PDB entry 2WBD | X-ray diffraction, 2.40 A resolution | chains C and D of the 4 polymer chains in the assembly

[Chain C (and D)]
Protein: Fructose-1,6-bisphosphatase 1
From: Homo sapiens
Notes: EC 3.1.3.11; chain D of this document is another copy of the same molecule, construct and numbering; everything in this record applies to it too
UniProt: P09467 (F16P1_HUMAN); residues 0-337 here correspond to UniProt positions 1-338 (UniProt number = residue number + 1)
Chain sequence (338 residues; each row starts with the number of its first residue; numbering starts at 0):
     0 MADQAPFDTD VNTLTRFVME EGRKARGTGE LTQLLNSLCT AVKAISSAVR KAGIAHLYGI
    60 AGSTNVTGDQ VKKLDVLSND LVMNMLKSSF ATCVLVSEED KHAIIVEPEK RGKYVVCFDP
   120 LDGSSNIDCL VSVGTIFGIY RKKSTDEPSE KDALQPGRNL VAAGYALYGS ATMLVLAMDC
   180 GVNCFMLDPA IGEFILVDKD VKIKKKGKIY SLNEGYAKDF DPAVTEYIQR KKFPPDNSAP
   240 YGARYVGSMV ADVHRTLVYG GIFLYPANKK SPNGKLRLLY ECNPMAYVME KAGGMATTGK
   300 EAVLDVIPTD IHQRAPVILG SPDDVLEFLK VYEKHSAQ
Disordered / not traced: 0-8, 62-71, 337
Small-molecule neighbours:
  - RO5 (N-[(5-bromo-1,3-thiazol-2-yl)carbamoyl]-3-ethylbenzenesulfonamide), molecule 1: Val17, Met18, Glu20, Gly21, Arg22, Ala24, Gly26, Thr27, Gly28, Glu29, Leu30, Thr31, Leu34, Met177
  - RO5, molecule 2: Thr27, Gly28, Thr31, Gln32
Swiss-Prot annotation at these positions:
  - binding site (AMP): Val17 to Gly21, Thr27 to Thr31, Lys112, Tyr113, Arg140
  - binding site (Mg(2+)): Asp68, Glu97, Asp118, Leu120, Asp121, Glu280
  - binding site (substrate): Asp121 to Ser124, Asn212 to Tyr215, Arg243 to Met248, Tyr264, Lys274 to Arg276
  - modified residue: Ala1 (N-acetylalanine), Lys150 (N6-succinyllysine), Tyr215 (Phosphotyrosine), Tyr244 (Phosphotyrosine), Tyr264 (Phosphotyrosine)

[Chain C / chain D interface]
Contacting residue pairs (114):
  Val10(C) with Tyr57(D); Gly58(D); Ile59(D), hydrophobic
  Val48(C) with Ser169(D); Ala170(D)
  Arg49(C) with Arg49(D); Gly168(D), hydrogen bond (side chain-backbone); Ser169(D), hydrogen bond (side chain-backbone); Leu186(D); Pro188(D)
  Lys50(C) with Ala170(D); Met185(D); Asp187(D); Pro188(D)
  Ala51(C) with Asp187(D); Pro188(D)
  Gly52(C) with Asp187(D), hydrogen bond (backbone-side chain); Ala189(D)
  Ile53(C) with Met185(D), hydrophobic; Asp187(D), hydrogen bond (backbone-side chain)
  Ala54(C) with Asp187(D), hydrogen bond (backbone-side chain); Ile190(D), hydrophobic; Ile194(D), hydrophobic
  Tyr57(C) with Val10(D); Ile194(D), hydrophobic; Val196(D)
  Gly58(C) with Val10(D)
  Ile59(C) with Val10(D); Ile190(D), hydrophobic
  Ser124(C) with Tyr258(D)
  Asn125(C) with Arg243(D); Tyr258(D), hydrogen bond (backbone-side chain)
  Ile126(C) with Ser169(D)
  Asp127(C) with Tyr258(D), hydrogen bond
  Cys128(C) with His253(D); Arg254(D); Tyr258(D), hydrophobic
  Leu129(C) with Gly168(D); Ser169(D), hydrogen bond (backbone-backbone); Ala170(D), hydrophobic; Met172(D), hydrophobic; Met185(D), hydrophobic
  Val130(C) with Ser169(D)
  Leu166(C) with Cys128(D)
  Tyr167(C) with Ser169(D)
  Gly168(C) with Arg49(D), hydrogen bond (backbone-side chain); Leu129(D); Gly168(D)
  Ser169(C) with Val48(D); Arg49(D), hydrogen bond (backbone-side chain); Leu129(D), hydrogen bond (backbone-backbone); Val130(D); Tyr167(D)
  Ala170(C) with Val48(D); Arg49(D); Lys50(D); Leu129(D)
  Met172(C) with Leu129(D), hydrophobic
  Met185(C) with Lys50(D); Ile53(D), hydrophobic
  Leu186(C) with Arg49(D)
  Asp187(C) with Lys50(D); Ala51(D); Gly52(D), hydrogen bond (side chain-backbone); Ile53(D), hydrogen bond (side chain-backbone); Ala54(D), hydrogen bond (side chain-backbone)
  Pro188(C) with Arg49(D); Lys50(D); Ala51(D)
  Ala189(C) with Gly52(D)
  Ile190(C) with Ala54(D), hydrophobic
  Leu195(C) with Tyr57(D)
  Val196(C) with Tyr57(D)
  Tyr209(C) with Glu213(D); Gly214(D)
  Asn212(C) with Ala242(D), hydrogen bond (side chain-backbone); Arg243(D)
  Glu213(C) with Tyr209(D); Glu213(D); Lys231(D), salt bridge
  Gly214(C) with Tyr209(D); Pro239(D); Tyr240(D); Ala242(D)
  Ala216(C) with Lys231(D)
  Lys217(C) with Phe232(D); Pro239(D)
  Lys231(C) with Glu213(D), salt bridge; Gly214(D); Ala216(D); Lys217(D); Lys231(D)
  Phe232(C) with Lys217(D)
  Pro239(C) with Gly214(D); Lys217(D)
  Tyr240(C) with Gly214(D)
  Gly241(C) with Asn212(D); Tyr215(D)
  Ala242(C) with Asn212(D), hydrogen bond (backbone-side chain); Gly214(D); Tyr244(D)
  Arg243(C) with Asn212(D); Tyr244(D); Val245(D)
  Tyr244(C) with Ala242(D); Arg243(D); Tyr244(D), hydrogen bond (backbone-backbone)
  Val245(C) with Arg243(D)
  His253(C) with Cys128(D)
  Arg254(C) with Cys128(D)
  Val257(C) with Asp127(D)
  Tyr258(C) with Ser124(D); Asn125(D); Asp127(D)
Interface residues without a listed pair, chain C (58 interface residues in all): Ser131, Val132, Ile194, Pro233, Asn236, Ser237, Gly246
Interface residues without a listed pair, chain D (56 interface residues in all): Ile126, Ser131, Val132, Leu166, Leu195, Gly241, Gly246, Val257

[Overview]
58 residues of chain C face 56 of chain D across their interface; the contacts include 17 hydrogen bonds and 2
salt bridges. Among the polar pairs are Glu213(C)-Lys231(D), Arg49(C)-Gly168(D) and Arg49(C)-Ser169(D). Chain
C binds compound RO5.
Chain C and chain D are both Fructose-1,6-bisphosphatase 1 (Homo sapiens); the structure,
Fructose-1,6-bisphosphatase(d-fructose-1,6-bisphosphate-1- phosphohydrolase) (e.c.3.1.3.11) complexed with an
amp site inhibitor, was determined by X-ray diffraction, deposited together with 2WBB.
